PDB entry 7TMR | electron microscopy, 3.50 A resolution | chains E and F of the 31 polymer chains in the assembly

== Chain E ==
Molecule: H(+)-transporting two-sector ATPase
Source organism: Saccharomyces cerevisiae
Notes: EC 7.1.2.2
Reference sequence: B3LH69 (B3LH69_YEAS1); residues 0-616 here correspond to UniProt positions 1-617 (UniProt number = residue number + 1)
Sequence (617 residues; row label = number of the first residue in the row; numbering starts at 0):
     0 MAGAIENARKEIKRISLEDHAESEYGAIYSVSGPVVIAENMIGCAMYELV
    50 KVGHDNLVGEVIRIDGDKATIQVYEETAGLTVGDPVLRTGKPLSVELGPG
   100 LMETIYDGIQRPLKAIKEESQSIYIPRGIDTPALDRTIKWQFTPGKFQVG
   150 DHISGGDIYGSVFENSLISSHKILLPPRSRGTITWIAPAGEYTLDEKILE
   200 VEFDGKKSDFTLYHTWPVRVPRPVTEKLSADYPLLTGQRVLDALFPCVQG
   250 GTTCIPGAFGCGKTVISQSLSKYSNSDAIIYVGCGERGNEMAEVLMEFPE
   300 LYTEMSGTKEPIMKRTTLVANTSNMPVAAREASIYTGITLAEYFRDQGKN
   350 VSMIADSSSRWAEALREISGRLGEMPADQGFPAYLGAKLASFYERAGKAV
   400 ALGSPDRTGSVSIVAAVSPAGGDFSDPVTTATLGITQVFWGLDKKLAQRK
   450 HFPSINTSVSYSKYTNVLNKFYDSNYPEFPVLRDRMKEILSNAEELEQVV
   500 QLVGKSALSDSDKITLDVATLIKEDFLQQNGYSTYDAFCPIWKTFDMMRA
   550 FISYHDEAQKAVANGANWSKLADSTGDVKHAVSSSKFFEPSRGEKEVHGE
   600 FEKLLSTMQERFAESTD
Not modelled in the structure: 0-23
Residues lining bound ligands: ADP (adenosine-5'-diphosphate): A257, F258, G259, C260, G261, K262, T263, V264, F451, Q528, N529, Y531

== Chain F ==
Molecule: Vacuolar proton pump subunit B
Source organism: Saccharomyces cerevisiae
Reference sequence: A0A6A5Q585 (A0A6A5Q585_YEASX); numbering as in UniProt (aligned over 1-517)
Sequence (517 residues; each row starts with the number of its first residue):
     1 MVLSDKELFAINKKAVEQGFNVKPRLNYNTVSGVNGPLVILEKVKFPRYN
    51 EIVNLTLPDGTVRQGQVLEIRGDRAIVQVFEGTSGIDVKKTTVEFTGESL
   101 RIPVSEDMLGRIFDGSGRPIDNGPKVFAEDYLDINGSPINPYARIYPEEM
   151 ISTGVSAIDTMNSIARGQKIPIFSASGLPHNEIAAQICRQAGLVRPTKDV
   201 HDGHEENFSIVFAAMGVNLETARFFKQDFEENGSLERTSLFLNLANDPTI
   251 ERIITPRLALTTAEYLAYQTERHVLTILTDMSSYADALREVSAAREEVPG
   301 RRGYPGYMYTDLSTIYERAGRVEGRNGSITQIPILTMPNDDITHPIPDLT
   351 GYITEGQIFVDRQLHNKGIYPPINVLPSLSRLMKSAIGEGMTRKDHGDVS
   401 NQLYAKYAIGKDAAAMKAVVGEEALSIEDKLSLEFLEKFEKTFITQGAYE
   451 DRTVFESLDQAWSLLRIYPKEMLNRISPKILDEFYDRARDDADEDEEDPD
   501 TRSSGKKKDASQEESLI
Not modelled in the structure: 1-10, 489-517
Residues lining bound ligands: ADP (adenosine-5'-diphosphate): S380, R381, K384

== Interface between chain E and chain F ==
Pairs across the interface (75; chain E residue first):
  Y28(E) - R71(F)  hydrogen bond (backbone-side chain)
  S29(E) - I70(F)  hydrogen bond (side chain-backbone)
  S29(E) - R71(F)
  V30(E) - Y49(F)  hydrophobic
  V30(E) - I70(F)  hydrophobic
  S31(E) - Y49(F)
  S31(E) - E69(F)  hydrogen bond
  G32(E) - Y49(F)  hydrogen bond (backbone-side chain)
  T76(E) - Y49(F)
  G78(E) - R48(F)  hydrogen bond (backbone-side chain)
  G78(E) - Y49(F)
  L79(E) - Y49(F)  hydrogen bond (backbone-backbone)
  T80(E) - P47(F)
  T80(E) - R48(F)
  V81(E) - F46(F)
  L112(E) - N140(F)
  L112(E) - P141(F)  hydrophobic
  L112(E) - Y142(F)  hydrophobic
  K113(E) - Y142(F)
  K116(E) - N140(F)
  K116(E) - Y142(F)
  K116(E) - A143(F)
  I122(E) - I139(F)
  I122(E) - N140(F)  hydrogen bond (backbone-backbone)
  I122(E) - V322(F)  hydrophobic
  Y123(E) - S137(F)
  Y123(E) - P138(F)
  Y123(E) - E264(F)  hydrogen bond
  I124(E) - S137(F)
  I124(E) - P138(F)
  I124(E) - N140(F)
  F258(E) - G351(F)
  F258(E) - Y352(F)  hydrophobic
  F258(E) - Q357(F)
  G259(E) - R381(F)
  G284(E) - Y309(F)  hydrogen bond (backbone-side chain)
  R286(E) - K169(F)
  R286(E) - E317(F)
  R286(E) - Y352(F)  hydrogen bond (side chain-backbone)
  R286(E) - I353(F)  hydrogen bond (side chain-backbone)
  R286(E) - T354(F)
  R286(E) - E355(F)  salt bridge
  G287(E) - E317(F)
  N288(E) - E355(F)  hydrogen bond
  E292(E) - Y146(F)  hydrogen bond
  E292(E) - K384(F)  salt bridge
  L294(E) - Y142(F)  hydrophobic
  M295(E) - Y146(F)  hydrophobic
  T321(E) - E317(F)
  S322(E) - Y309(F)
  S322(E) - S313(F)  hydrogen bond
  N323(E) - P138(F)
  N323(E) - S313(F)
  N323(E) - T314(F)
  N323(E) - E317(F)
  M324(E) - P138(F)  hydrophobic
  R329(E) - T310(F)
  R359(E) - Y309(F)  hydrogen bond
  E366(E) - G306(F)
  E366(E) - Y307(F)  hydrogen bond (side chain-backbone)
  Q378(E) - R301(F)
  P418(E) - Y352(F)  hydrogen bond (backbone-side chain)
  A419(E) - Y352(F)
  G420(E) - D348(F)
  G420(E) - Y352(F)  hydrogen bond (backbone-side chain)
  G421(E) - Y352(F)
  Q447(E) - L376(F)
  Q447(E) - P377(F)
  R448(E) - A408(F)
  K449(E) - L379(F)
  K449(E) - Y404(F)
  K449(E) - R475(F)  hydrogen bond (backbone-side chain)
  Q527(E) - R475(F)  hydrogen bond
  Y531(E) - K384(F)  hydrogen bond
  S582(E) - N474(F)
Interface residues without a listed pair, chain E (58 interface residues in all): I36, A77, I104, I115, M290, A291, V326, E362, R365, R370, Q500, G503, E523, N529, F586
Interface residues without a listed pair, chain F (54 interface residues in all): N50, G72, R144, P147, E148, R295, E323, L382, N401, V419, V420, P478

== In short ==
58 residues of chain E face 54 of chain F across their interface; the contacts include 21 hydrogen bonds and 2
salt bridges. Polar contacts include R286(E)-E355(F), E292(E)-K384(F) and Y28(E)-R71(F). ADP is bound between
chain E and chain F.
Here chain E is H(+)-transporting two-sector ATPase and chain F is Vacuolar proton pump subunit B, both from
Saccharomyces cerevisiae. Entry 7TMR (V-ATPase from Saccharomyces cerevisiae, State 1) was determined by
electron microscopy (same publication as 7TMM, 7TMO, 7TMP, 7TMQ, 7TMS and 7TMT).
